7BTX - chains B and C of the 4 polymer chains in the assembly; structure by electron microscopy, 2.80 A resolution.

# Chain B
Molecule: Sorting assembly machinery 35 kDa subunit
From: Saccharomyces cerevisiae
Reference sequence: P14693 (SAM35_YEAST); residues 1-329 here = UniProt positions 1-329
Sequence (329 residues; row label = number of the first residue in the row):
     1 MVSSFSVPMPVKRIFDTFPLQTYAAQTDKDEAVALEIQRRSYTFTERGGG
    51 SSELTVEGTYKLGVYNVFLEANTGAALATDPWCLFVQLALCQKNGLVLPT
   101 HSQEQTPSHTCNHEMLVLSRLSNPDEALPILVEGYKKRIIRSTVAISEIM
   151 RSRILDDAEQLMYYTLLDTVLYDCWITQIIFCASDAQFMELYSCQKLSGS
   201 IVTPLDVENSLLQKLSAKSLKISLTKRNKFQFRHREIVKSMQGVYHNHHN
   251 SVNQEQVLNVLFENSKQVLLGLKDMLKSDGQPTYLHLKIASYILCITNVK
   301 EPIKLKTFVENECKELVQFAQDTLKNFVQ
Not modelled in the structure: 1-15, 47-53, 102-109

# Chain C
Molecule: Sorting assembly machinery 37 kDa subunit
From: Saccharomyces cerevisiae
Reference sequence: P50110 (SAM37_YEAST); numbering as in UniProt (aligned over 1-327)
Sequence (327 residues; each row starts with the number of its first residue):
     1 MVKGSVHLWGKDGKASLISVDSIALVWFIKLCTSEEAKSMVAGLQIVFSN
    51 NTDLSSDGKLPVLILDNGTKVSGYVNIVQFLHKNICTSKYEKGTDYEEDL
   101 AIVRKKDRLLEYSLLNYVDVEISRLTDYQLFLNTKNYNEYTKKLFSKLLY
   151 FPMWYNTPLQLRSQARENCEEIIGSLTLEDDEEFVESKAMESASQLAQSK
   201 TFKIAHKNKIKGKQELQQVKYNLQFDNRLQSCVSNWLAARKKLDDSVILS
   251 SDLLFLANLYVQLGLPDGNRIRSKLEQTFGSELLNSMSNKIDDFVHRPSN
   301 NLEQRDPQFREQGNVVMSLYNLACKYI
Not modelled in the structure: 1, 89-96, 175-185

# Interface between chain B and chain C
Contacting residue pairs (52; chain B residue first):
  V144(B) - E171(C)
  A158(B) - N235(C)
  A158(B) - A238(C)  hydrophobic
  E159(B) - L110(C)
  E159(B) - K242(C)  salt bridge
  L161(B) - Y117(C)
  L161(B) - N235(C)
  M162(B) - S113(C)
  M162(B) - L114(C)  hydrophobic
  M162(B) - Y117(C)  hydrophobic
  M162(B) - N235(C)
  M162(B) - A239(C)  hydrophobic
  Y163(B) - L109(C)  hydrophobic
  Y163(B) - L110(C)
  Y163(B) - S113(C)
  T165(B) - N116(C)  hydrogen bond (backbone-side chain)
  T165(B) - Y117(C)
  T165(B) - V120(C)
  L166(B) - L109(C)  hydrophobic
  L166(B) - Y112(C)
  L166(B) - S113(C)
  L166(B) - N116(C)
  T169(B) - N116(C)  hydrogen bond
  V170(B) - Y112(C)
  V170(B) - N116(C)
  K229(B) - R124(C)
  K229(B) - N168(C)  hydrogen bond (side chain-backbone)
  F232(B) - E167(C)
  R235(B) - Q164(C)  hydrogen bond (side chain-backbone)
  R235(B) - E167(C)  salt bridge
  E236(B) - D57(C)
  Y245(B) - I327(C)  hydrogen bond (side chain-backbone)
  N247(B) - K325(C)  hydrogen bond (side chain-backbone)
  N247(B) - I327(C)
  H249(B) - C324(C)
  H249(B) - K325(C)
  N253(B) - S55(C)
  N253(B) - S56(C)
  Q256(B) - G68(C)
  Q256(B) - T69(C)
  Q256(B) - K70(C)
  V257(B) - S56(C)
  V260(B) - K70(C)
  V260(B) - N76(C)
  N264(B) - N76(C)  hydrogen bond
  N264(B) - Q79(C)
  N264(B) - Y112(C)
  Q267(B) - Q79(C)  hydrogen bond
  V268(B) - L109(C)
  V268(B) - Y112(C)  hydrophobic
  G271(B) - L109(C)
  M275(B) - L109(C)  hydrophobic
Interface residues without a listed pair, chain B (30 interface residues in all): L155, H248, N250, L272
Interface residues without a listed pair, chain C (33 interface residues in all): G58, V71, R108, E170, W236

# Summary
The interface between chain B and chain C involves 30 residues on one side and 33 on the other; the contacts
include 8 hydrogen bonds and 2 salt bridges. Polar pairs include E159(B)-K242(C), R235(B)-E167(C) and
T165(B)-N116(C).
Chain B is Sorting assembly machinery 35 kDa subunit and chain C is Sorting assembly machinery 37 kDa subunit,
both from Saccharomyces cerevisiae; the structure, The mitochondrial SAM-Mdm10 supercomplex in GDN micelle
from S.cere, was determined by electron microscopy (same publication as 7BTW and 7BTY).
